6D23 - chains A and B of the 4 polymer chains in the assembly; structure by X-ray diffraction, 2.85 A resolution.

== Chain A (and B) ==
Name: Glucose-6-phosphate 1-dehydrogenase
Source organism: Trypanosoma cruzi
Notes: EC 1.1.1.49; chain B of this document is another copy of the same molecule, construct and numbering; everything in this record applies to it too
UniProt: Q1WBU6 (Q1WBU6_TRYCR); residue numbers follow UniProt; this construct covers 38-555
Sequence (541 residues; numbered 15 to 555; the number before each row is that of its first residue):
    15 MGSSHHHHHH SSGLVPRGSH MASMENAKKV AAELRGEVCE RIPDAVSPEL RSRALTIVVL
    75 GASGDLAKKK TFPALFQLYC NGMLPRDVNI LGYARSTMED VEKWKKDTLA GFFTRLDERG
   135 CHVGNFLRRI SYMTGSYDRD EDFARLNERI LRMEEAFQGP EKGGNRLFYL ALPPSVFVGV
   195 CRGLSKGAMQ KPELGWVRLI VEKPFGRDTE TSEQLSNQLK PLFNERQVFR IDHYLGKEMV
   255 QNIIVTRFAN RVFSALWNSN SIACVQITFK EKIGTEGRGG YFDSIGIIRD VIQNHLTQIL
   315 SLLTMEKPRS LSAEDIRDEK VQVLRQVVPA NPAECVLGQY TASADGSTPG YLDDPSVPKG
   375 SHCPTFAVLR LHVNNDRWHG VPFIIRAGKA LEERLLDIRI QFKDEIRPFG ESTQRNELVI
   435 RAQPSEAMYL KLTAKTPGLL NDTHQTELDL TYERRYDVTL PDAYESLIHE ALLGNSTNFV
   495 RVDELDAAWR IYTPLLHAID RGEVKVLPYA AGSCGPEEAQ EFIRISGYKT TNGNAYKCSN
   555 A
Disordered / not traced: 15-58, 546-555 (chain B: 15-55, 546-555)
Construct notes: expression tag (15-37); conflict Glu290 (Ala in Q1WBU6)
What the authors report for this chain:
  - mutagenesis - C53S (21-fold), C94S (21-fold), C135S (21-fold), R323G: decreased binding to NADP
  - mutagenesis - C53S, C94S, K217I (10-fold), R323G, R323G/C528R: decreased catalytic activity
  - conformationally variable residues (order/disorder transition): Met38 to Glu51
  - mutagenesis - C135S, C528R: unchanged catalytic activity
  - mutagenesis - C135S (1.8-fold): increased catalytic activity on NADP
  - mutagenesis - R323G/C528R: unchanged binding to NADP
  - catalytic residues: His309 (proposed by the authors, not directly observed)
  - mutagenesis - K217I (1.8-fold), P218V (1.8-fold): increased binding to NADP+

== Chain A / chain B interface ==
Pairs across the interface (21):
  Asn274(A) with Asn274(B)
  Gln340(A) with Arg421(B)
  Asn388(A) with Ile420(B); Arg421(B), hydrogen bond (backbone-side chain)
  Asn389(A) with Ile420(B); Arg421(B)
  Asp390(A) with Asp418(B); Glu419(B); Ile420(B), hydrogen bond (side chain-backbone); Arg421(B), hydrogen bond (side chain-backbone)
  His393(A) with Ile420(B)
  Asp418(A) with Asp390(B)
  Glu419(A) with Asp390(B)
  Ile420(A) with Asn388(B); Asn389(B); Asp390(B), hydrogen bond (backbone-side chain); His393(B)
  Arg421(A) with Gln340(B); Asn388(B), hydrogen bond (side chain-backbone); Asn389(B); Asp390(B), hydrogen bond (backbone-side chain)
Other interface residues (no listed pair), chain B (11 interface residues in all): Lys417

== Overview ==
10 residues of chain A face 11 of chain B across their interface, with 6 hydrogen bonds. Among the polar pairs
are Asn388(A)-Arg421(B), Asp390(A)-Ile420(B) and Asp390(A)-Arg421(B). The paper reports the catalytic residue
His309(A); C53S, C94S and K217I of chain A, among others, reduce catalytic activity; 8 substitutions were
tested in all.
Chain A and chain B are both Glucose-6-phosphate 1-dehydrogenase (Trypanosoma cruzi); the structure,
Glucose-6-P dehydrogenase (apo form) from trypanosoma cruzi, was determined by X-ray diffraction (same
publication as 6D24).
